Entry 8VWI (electron microscopy, 4.71 A resolution (low resolution: residue-level contacts below are approximate; hydrogen-bond / salt-bridge calls are withheld)); this record covers chains g and h of the 36 polymer chains in the assembly.

== Chain g ==
Name: Protein C42
Organism: Autographa californica multiple nucleopolyhedrovirus
UniProt: P25695 (C42_NPVAC); numbering as in UniProt (aligned over 1-361)
Chain sequence (361 residues; row label = number of the first residue in the row):
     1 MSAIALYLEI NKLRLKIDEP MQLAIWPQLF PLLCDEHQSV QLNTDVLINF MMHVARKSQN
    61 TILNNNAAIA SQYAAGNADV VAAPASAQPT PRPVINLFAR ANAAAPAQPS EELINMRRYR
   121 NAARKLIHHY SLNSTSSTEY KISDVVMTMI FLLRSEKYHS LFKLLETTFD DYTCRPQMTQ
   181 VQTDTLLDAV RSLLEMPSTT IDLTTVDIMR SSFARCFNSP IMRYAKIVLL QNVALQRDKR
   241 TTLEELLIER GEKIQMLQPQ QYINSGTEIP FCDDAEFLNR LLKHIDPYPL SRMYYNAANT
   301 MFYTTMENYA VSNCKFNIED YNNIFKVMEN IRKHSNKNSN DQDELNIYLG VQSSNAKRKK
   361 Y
Unresolved in the structure: 1-108, 338-361
Swiss-Prot annotation at these positions:
  - region: Leu32 to Glu36 (LXCXE motif)
  - motif: Lys357 to Lys360 (Nuclear localization signal)

== Chain h ==
Name: Occlusion-derived virus envelope protein E27
Organism: Autographa californica multiple nucleopolyhedrovirus
UniProt: P41702 (E27_NPVAC); residue numbers follow UniProt; this construct covers 1-290
Chain sequence (290 residues; numbered 1 to 290; the number before each row is that of its first residue):
     1 MKRIKCNKVR TVTEIVNSDE KIQKTYELAE FDLKNLSSLE SYETLKIKLA LSKYMAMLST
    61 LEMTQPLLEI FRNKADTRQI AAVVFSTLAF IHNRFHPLVT NFTNKMEFVV TETNDTSIPG
   121 EPILFTENEG VLLCSVDRPS IVKMLSREFD TEALVNFEND NCNVRIAKTF GASKRKNTTR
   181 SDDYESNKQP NYDMDLSDFS ITEVEATQYL TLLLTVEHAY LHYYIFKNYG VFEYCKSLTD
   241 HSLFTNKLRS TMSTKTSNLL LSKFKFTIED FDKINSNSVT SGFNIYNFNK
Unresolved in the structure: 1-5, 173-197, 274-290

== Interface between chain g and chain h ==
Pairs across the interface (103):
  His128(g) - Glu148(h)
  Leu132(g) - Arg147(h)
  Leu132(g) - Glu148(h)
  Leu132(g) - Phe149(h)
  Asn133(g) - Phe149(h)
  Ser134(g) - Glu148(h)
  Ser134(g) - Phe149(h)
  Thr135(g) - Phe149(h)
  Pro197(g) - Arg72(h)
  Ser198(g) - Arg72(h)
  Thr199(g) - Arg72(h)
  Lys226(g) - Thr267(h)
  Lys226(g) - Glu269(h)
  Leu247(g) - Pro119(h)
  Arg250(g) - Asn114(h)
  Arg250(g) - Asp115(h)
  Arg250(g) - Thr116(h)
  Arg250(g) - Ser117(h)
  Lys253(g) - Asp115(h)
  Ile254(g) - Thr116(h)
  Gln255(g) - Thr126(h)
  Leu257(g) - Val109(h)
  Gln258(g) - Val109(h)
  Pro259(g) - Val109(h)
  Gln260(g) - Thr77(h)
  Gln260(g) - Phe108(h)
  Gln260(g) - Val109(h)
  Gln260(g) - Val110(h)
  Gln261(g) - Thr77(h)
  Gln261(g) - Arg78(h)
  Gln261(g) - Glu107(h)
  Tyr262(g) - Glu107(h)
  Ile263(g) - Lys105(h)
  Ile263(g) - Met106(h)
  Ile263(g) - Glu107(h)
  Ile263(g) - Phe108(h)
  Ser265(g) - Thr103(h)
  Ser265(g) - Asn104(h)
  Ser265(g) - Lys105(h)
  Ser265(g) - Met106(h)
  Gly266(g) - Asn104(h)
  Thr267(g) - Asn101(h)
  Glu268(g) - Asn101(h)
  Ile269(g) - Val99(h)
  Ile269(g) - Thr100(h)
  Ile269(g) - Asn101(h)
  Pro270(g) - Met57(h)
  Phe271(g) - Lys53(h)
  Cys272(g) - Thr60(h)
  Leu278(g) - Ala56(h)
  His284(g) - Ser200(h)
  His284(g) - Ile201(h)
  Ile285(g) - Lys48(h)
  Asp286(g) - Lys48(h)
  Tyr288(g) - Lys48(h)
  Tyr288(g) - Glu203(h)
  Pro289(g) - Glu152(h)
  Leu290(g) - Lys48(h)
  Ser291(g) - Leu261(h)
  Arg292(g) - Glu152(h)
  Arg292(g) - Leu154(h)
  Arg292(g) - Val155(h)
  Arg292(g) - Asn156(h)
  Met293(g) - Glu152(h)
  Met293(g) - Glu203(h)
  Tyr294(g) - Leu210(h)
  Tyr294(g) - Leu261(h)
  Tyr294(g) - Phe264(h)
  Tyr295(g) - Leu154(h)
  Asn296(g) - Asp150(h)
  Ala297(g) - Thr211(h)
  Asn299(g) - Phe266(h)
  Thr300(g) - Phe149(h)
  Thr300(g) - Asp150(h)
  Met301(g) - Thr211(h)
  Met301(g) - Leu214(h)
  Met301(g) - Thr215(h)
  Thr304(g) - Met144(h)
  Asn308(g) - Ile118(h)
  Asn308(g) - Pro119(h)
  Asn308(g) - Gly120(h)
  Tyr309(g) - Pro119(h)
  Cys314(g) - Pro119(h)
  Glu319(g) - Lys273(h)
  Asp320(g) - Asp240(h)
  Asp320(g) - His241(h)
  Asp320(g) - Ser242(h)
  Asn322(g) - Ile268(h)
  Asn323(g) - Ser242(h)
  Ile324(g) - His241(h)
  Phe325(g) - Phe264(h)
  Val327(g) - Phe244(h)
  Val327(g) - Thr245(h)
  Met328(g) - Leu259(h)
  Met328(g) - Ser262(h)
  Asn330(g) - Thr245(h)
  Asn330(g) - Arg249(h)
  Ile331(g) - Thr256(h)
  Ile331(g) - Leu259(h)
  His334(g) - Leu248(h)
  His334(g) - Ser250(h)
  His334(g) - Thr251(h)
  His334(g) - Met252(h)
Interface residues without a listed pair, chain g (68 interface residues in all): Met196, Glu244, Leu246, Asn264, Leu281, Pro287, Glu307
Interface residues without a listed pair, chain h (78 interface residues in all): Leu51, Ser52, Phe85, Asn93, Thr111, Glu129, Ser135, Ser146, Thr151, Ala153, Thr207, His218, Thr239, Asn246, Thr254

== In short ==
The interface between chain g and chain h involves 68 residues on one side and 78 on the other.
Here chain g is Protein C42 and chain h is Occlusion-derived virus envelope protein E27, both from Autographa
californica multiple nucleopolyhedrovirus. Entry 8VWI (The base complex of the AcMNPV baculovirus nucleocapsid
(Class 1, localised reconstruction)) was determined by electron microscopy.
